3M50 - chains A and P; structure by X-ray diffraction, 2.60 A resolution.

Chain A:
Name: 14-3-3-like protein C
Source organism: Nicotiana tabacum
Reference sequence: P93343 (1433C_TOBAC); residue numbers follow UniProt; this construct covers 1-240
Chain sequence (240 residues; row label = number of the first residue in the row):
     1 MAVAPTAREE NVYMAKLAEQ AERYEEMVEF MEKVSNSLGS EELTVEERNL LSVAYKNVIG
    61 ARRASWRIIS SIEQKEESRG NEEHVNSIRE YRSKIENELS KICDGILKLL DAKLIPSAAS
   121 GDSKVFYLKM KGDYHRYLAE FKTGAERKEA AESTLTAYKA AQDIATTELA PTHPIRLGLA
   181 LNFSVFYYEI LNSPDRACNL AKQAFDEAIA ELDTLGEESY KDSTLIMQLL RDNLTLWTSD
Disordered / not traced: 1-8, 39-40, 78-83, 214-219
Residues lining bound ligands: Epibestatin (EBT; N-[(2R,3R)-3-amino-2-hydroxy-4-phenylbutanoyl]-L-leucine): S52, V53, K56, N57, G60, A61

Chain P:
Name: N.plumbaginifolia H+-translocating ATPase mRNA
Source organism: Nicotiana plumbaginifolia
Notes: fragment: C-terminal fragment
Reference sequence: Q42932 (Q42932_NICPL); residues 927-956 here correspond to UniProt positions 925-954 (UniProt number = residue number - 2)
Chain sequence (31 residues; each row starts with the number of its first residue):
   926 RRELHTLKGH VEAVVKLKGL DIETIQQSYD I
Construct notes: expression tag (926); engineered mutation A938 (Ser936 in Q42932), D955 (Thr953 in Q42932), I956 (Val954 in Q42932)
Residues lining bound ligands: Epibestatin (EBT; N-[(2R,3R)-3-amino-2-hydroxy-4-phenylbutanoyl]-L-leucine): L929, H930, T931, L932, H935, I956

How chain A and chain P interact:
Residue-residue contacts (33):
  K56(A) - H930(P)  hydrogen bond (side chain-backbone)
  K56(A) - I956(P)
  G60(A) - L932(P)
  R63(A) - L932(P)
  R63(A) - D955(P)  salt bridge
  A64(A) - L932(P)
  R67(A) - L932(P)
  R67(A) - I950(P)
  R67(A) - Q952(P)  hydrogen bond
  I68(A) - V939(P)  hydrophobic
  I68(A) - L945(P)  hydrophobic
  S71(A) - I947(P)
  K75(A) - I947(P)
  K129(A) - I956(P)
  R136(A) - D955(P)  salt bridge
  L181(A) - Y954(P)
  L181(A) - D955(P)
  L181(A) - I956(P)
  N182(A) - D955(P)
  N182(A) - I956(P)  hydrogen bond (side chain-backbone)
  V185(A) - Y954(P)
  E189(A) - Q951(P)  hydrogen bond
  E189(A) - S953(P)  hydrogen bond
  K221(A) - R926(P)
  Q228(A) - R927(P)
  L229(A) - T931(P)
  L229(A) - Y954(P)  hydrophobic
  D232(A) - R927(P)  salt bridge
  D232(A) - Y954(P)
  N233(A) - S953(P)
  N233(A) - Y954(P)  hydrogen bond (side chain-backbone)
  L236(A) - Q952(P)
  W237(A) - S953(P)  hydrogen bond
Other interface residues (no listed pair), chain A (25 interface residues in all): I72, Y188, L225, I226
Other interface residues (no listed pair), chain P (17 interface residues in all): H935, V936

In short:
The interface between chain A and chain P involves 25 residues on one side and 17 on the other, with 7
hydrogen bonds and 3 salt bridges. Polar contacts include R63(A)-D955(P), R136(A)-D955(P) and D232(A)-R927(P).
Epibestatin is bound between chain A and chain P.
Here chain A is 14-3-3-like protein C (Nicotiana tabacum) and chain P is N.plumbaginifolia H+-translocating
ATPase mRNA (Nicotiana plumbaginifolia). Entry 3M50 (Structure of the 14-3-3/PMA2 complex stabilized by
Epibestatin) was determined by X-ray diffraction, deposited together with 3M51.
